Entry 7CBZ (X-ray diffraction, 2.61 A resolution); this record covers chains C and E of the 6 polymer chains in the assembly.

Chain C:
Protein: Tubulin alpha-1B chain
Organism: Sus scrofa
UniProtKB: Q2XVP4 (TBA1B_PIG); numbering as in UniProt (aligned over 1-451)
Amino-acid sequence (451 residues; row label = number of the first residue in the row):
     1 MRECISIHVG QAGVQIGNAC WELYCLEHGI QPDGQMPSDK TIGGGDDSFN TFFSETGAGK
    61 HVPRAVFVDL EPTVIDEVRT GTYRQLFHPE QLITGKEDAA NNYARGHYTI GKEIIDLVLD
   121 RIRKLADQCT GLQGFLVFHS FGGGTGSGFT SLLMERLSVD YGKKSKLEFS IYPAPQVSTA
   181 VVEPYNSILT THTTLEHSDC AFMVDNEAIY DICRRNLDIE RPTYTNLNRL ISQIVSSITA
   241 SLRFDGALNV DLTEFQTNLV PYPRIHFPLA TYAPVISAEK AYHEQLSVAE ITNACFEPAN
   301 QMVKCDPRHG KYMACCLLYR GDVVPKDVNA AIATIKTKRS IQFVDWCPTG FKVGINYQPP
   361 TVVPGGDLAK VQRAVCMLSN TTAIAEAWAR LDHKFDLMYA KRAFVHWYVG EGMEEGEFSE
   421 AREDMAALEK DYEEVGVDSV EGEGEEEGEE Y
Unresolved in the structure: 441-451
UniProt features mapped onto this chain:
  - motif: Met1 to Cys4 (MREC motif)
  - active site: Glu254
  - binding site (GTP): Gly10, Gln11, Ala12, Gln15, Glu71, Ala99, Ser140, Gly143, Gly144, Thr145, Gly146, Thr179, Glu183, Asn206, Tyr224, Asn228, Leu252
  - binding site (Mg(2+)): Glu71
  - site: Tyr451 (Involved in polymerization)
  - modified residue: Lys40 (N6,N6,N6-trimethyllysine), Ser48 (Phosphoserine), Ser232 (Phosphoserine), Tyr282 (3'-nitrotyrosine), Arg339 (Omega-N-methylarginine), Ser439 (Phosphoserine), Glu443 (5-glutamyl polyglutamate), Glu445 (5-glutamyl polyglutamate), Tyr451 (3'-nitrotyrosine)
  - cross-link (Glycyl lysine isopeptide (Lys-Gly)): Lys326 (interchain with G-Cter in ubiquitin), Lys370 (interchain with G-Cter in ubiquitin)
Metal / ion sites: Ca2+: Asp39, Thr41, Gly44, Asp47, Asn50, Glu55
Residues lining bound ligands:
  - FUO (2-[5-[4-[2-[4-(2-cyclopropylethanoyl)piperazin-1-yl]ethoxy]phenyl]pyridin-2-yl]-N-(phenylmethyl)ethanamide): Val177, Ser178, Thr179, Arg221, Pro222, Thr223, Tyr224, Leu227
  - GTP (guanosine-5'-triphosphate): Gly10, Gln11, Ala12, Gln15, Ile16, Asp69, Asp98, Ala99, Ala100, Asn101, Ser140, Gly142, Gly143, Gly144, Thr145, Gly146, Ile171, Pro173, Ser178, Thr179, Glu183, Asn206, Tyr224, Asn228, Ile231

Chain E:
Protein: Stathmin-4
Organism: Rattus norvegicus
UniProtKB: P63043 (STMN4_RAT); residues -43 to 145 here correspond to UniProt positions 1-189 (UniProt number = residue number + 44)
Amino-acid sequence (189 residues; numbered -43 to 145; the number before each row is that of its first residue; numbers below 1 keep their minus sign (Met-43 is residue -43)):
   -43 MTLAAYKEKM KELPLVSLFC SCFLSDPLNK SSYKYEADTV DLNWCVISDM EVIELNKCTS
    17 GQSFEVILKP PSFDGVPEFN ASLPRRRDPS LEEIQKKLEA AEERRKYQEA ELLKHLAEKR
    77 EHEREVIQKA IEENNNFIKM AKEKLAQKME SNKENREAHL AAMLERLQEK DKHAEEVRKN
   137 KELKEEASR
Unresolved in the structure: -43 to 5, 29-43, 144-145
UniProt features mapped onto this chain:
  - modified residue: Ser46 (Phosphoserine)
  - lipidation (S-palmitoyl cysteine): Cys-24, Cys-22

Interface between chain C and chain E:
Pairs across the interface - 31 pairs, chain C then chain E:
  His107(C) - Leu101(E)
  His107(C) - Lys104(E)  hydrogen bond
  His107(C) - Met105(E)
  Tyr108(C) - Lys104(E)
  Tyr108(C) - Met105(E)  hydrophobic
  Tyr108(C) - Asn108(E)
  Thr109(C) - Arg112(E)
  Leu152(C) - Met105(E)  hydrophobic
  Glu155(C) - Leu101(E)
  Glu155(C) - Lys104(E)  salt bridge
  Arg156(C) - Leu101(E)
  Ser158(C) - Phe93(E)
  Ser158(C) - Ile94(E)
  Val159(C) - Ile94(E)
  Val159(C) - Ala97(E)  hydrophobic
  Val159(C) - Lys98(E)
  Gly162(C) - Asn90(E)
  Gly162(C) - Ile94(E)
  Lys163(C) - Asn90(E)  hydrogen bond (backbone-side chain)
  His197(C) - Phe93(E)
  Val409(C) - His115(E)  hydrogen bond (backbone-side chain)
  Gly410(C) - Arg112(E)
  Gly410(C) - His115(E)
  Glu411(C) - Asn108(E)  hydrogen bond (backbone-side chain)
  Glu411(C) - Arg112(E)  salt bridge
  Gly412(C) - Asn108(E)
  Gly412(C) - Asn111(E)  hydrogen bond (backbone-side chain)
  Gly412(C) - Arg112(E)
  Met413(C) - Asn108(E)  hydrogen bond (backbone-side chain)
  Glu414(C) - Ser107(E)  hydrogen bond
  Glu414(C) - Asn111(E)  hydrogen bond
Also at the interface, not in a pair above, chain C (20 interface residues in all): Lys112, Thr193, Glu196

Overview:
20 residues of chain C and 13 residues of chain E are in contact; the contacts include 8 hydrogen bonds and 2
salt bridges. Polar contacts include Glu155(C)-Lys104(E), Glu411(C)-Arg112(E) and His107(C)-Lys104(E). Bound
to chain C: GTP and compound FUO.
Here chain C is Tubulin alpha-1B chain (Sus scrofa) and chain E is Stathmin-4 (Rattus norvegicus). Entry 7CBZ
(Crystal structure of T2R-TTL-A31 complex) was determined by X-ray diffraction.
